Entry 1WN3 (X-ray diffraction, 2.10 A resolution); this record covers chains A and B of the 4 polymer chains in the assembly.

Chain A (and B):
Name: phenylacetic acid degradation protein PaaI
Source organism: Thermus thermophilus HB8
Notes: chain B of this document is another copy of the same molecule, construct and numbering; everything in this record applies to it too
UniProtKB: Q5SJP3 (Q5SJP3_THET8); residue numbers follow UniProt; this construct covers 1-136
Amino-acid sequence (136 residues; each row starts with the number of its first residue):
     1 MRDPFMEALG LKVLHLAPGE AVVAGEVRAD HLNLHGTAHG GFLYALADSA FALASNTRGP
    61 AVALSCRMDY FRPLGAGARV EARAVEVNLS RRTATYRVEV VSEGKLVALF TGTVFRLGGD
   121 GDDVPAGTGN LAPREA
Not modelled in the structure: 1, 118-136
Small-molecule neighbours: hexanoyl-coenzyme A (HXC): Asp-48, Ala-52, Asn-56, Ala-61, Val-62, Ala-63, Leu-64, Phe-115, Leu-117

How chain A and chain B interact:
Contacting residue pairs - 20 pairs, chain A then chain B:
  Ser-65(A) / Arg-67(B)  hydrogen bond
  Cys-66(A) / Arg-67(B)
  Arg-67(A) / Ser-65(B)  hydrogen bond
  Arg-67(A) / Cys-66(B)
  Arg-67(A) / Arg-67(B)
  Arg-67(A) / Thr-111(B)
  Arg-67(A) / Thr-113(B)
  Asp-69(A) / Thr-111(B)
  Phe-71(A) / Asn-88(B)
  Phe-71(A) / Thr-95(B)
  Val-87(A) / Leu-106(B)
  Asn-88(A) / Phe-71(B)
  Thr-95(A) / Phe-71(B)
  Arg-97(A) / Arg-97(B)
  Leu-106(A) / Val-87(B)
  Thr-111(A) / Arg-67(B)
  Thr-111(A) / Asp-69(B)
  Thr-111(A) / Thr-111(B)
  Thr-113(A) / Arg-67(B)
  Thr-113(A) / Asp-69(B)
Also at the interface, not in a pair above, chain A (15 interface residues in all): Ser-90, Leu-109, Gly-112
Also at the interface, not in a pair above, chain B (13 interface residues in all): Leu-109

Overview:
The interface between chain A and chain B involves 15 residues on one side and 13 on the other; the contacts
include 2 hydrogen bonds. The hydrogen-bonded pair is Ser-65(A)/Arg-67(B). Chain A binds hexanoyl-coenzyme A.
Chain A and chain B are both phenylacetic acid degradation protein PaaI (Thermus thermophilus HB8); the
structure, Crystal structure of TT0310 protein from Thermus thermophilus HB8, was determined by X-ray
diffraction (same publication as 1WLU, 1WLV, 1WM6 and 1J1Y).
